Entry 8F6U (X-ray diffraction, 1.70 A resolution); this record covers chains D and C of the 4 polymer chains in the assembly.

# Chain D (and C)
Name: CFTR inhibitory factor
Organism: Pseudomonas aeruginosa PA14
Notes: chain C of this document is another copy of the same molecule, construct and numbering; everything in this record applies to it too
Reference sequence: A0A0M3KL26 (A0A0M3KL26_PSEAB); residues 25-325 here correspond to UniProt positions 1-301 (UniProt number = residue number - 24)
Chain sequence (301 residues; row label = number of the first residue in the row):
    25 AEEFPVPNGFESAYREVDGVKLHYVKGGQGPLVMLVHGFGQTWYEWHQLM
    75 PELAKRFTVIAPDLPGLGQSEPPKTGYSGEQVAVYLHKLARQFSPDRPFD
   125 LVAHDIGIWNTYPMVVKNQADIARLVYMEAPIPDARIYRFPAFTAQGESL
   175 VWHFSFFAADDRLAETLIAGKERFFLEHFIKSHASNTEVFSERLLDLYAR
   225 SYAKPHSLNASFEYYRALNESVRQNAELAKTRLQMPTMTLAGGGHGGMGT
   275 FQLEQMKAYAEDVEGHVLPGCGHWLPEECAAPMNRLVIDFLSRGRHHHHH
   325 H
Not modelled in the structure: 318-325 (chain C: 25, 319-325)
Disulfide bonds: Cys295-Cys303

# Interface between chain D and chain C
Residue-residue contacts (69):
  Tyr162(D) - Pro165(C)
  Tyr162(D) - Phe167(C)
  Tyr162(D) - Thr168(C)
  Tyr162(D) - Ala169(C)
  Phe164(D) - Pro165(C)
  Phe164(D) - Ala166(C)  hydrogen bond (backbone-backbone)
  Pro165(D) - Tyr162(C)
  Pro165(D) - Phe164(C)
  Pro165(D) - Ala166(C)
  Ala166(D) - Phe164(C)  hydrogen bond (backbone-backbone)
  Ala166(D) - Pro165(C)
  Ala166(D) - Ala166(C)
  Ala166(D) - Val175(C)
  Ala166(D) - Ser179(C)  hydrogen bond (backbone-side chain)
  Phe167(D) - Ile161(C)  hydrophobic
  Phe167(D) - Tyr162(C)
  Phe167(D) - Phe178(C)  hydrophobic
  Phe167(D) - Ser179(C)
  Phe167(D) - Ala182(C)  hydrophobic
  Phe167(D) - Leu242(C)  hydrophobic
  Phe167(D) - Asn243(C)
  Thr168(D) - Tyr162(C)
  Thr168(D) - Asn243(C)  hydrogen bond (backbone-side chain)
  Ala169(D) - Tyr162(C)
  Ala169(D) - Asn243(C)  hydrogen bond (backbone-side chain)
  Gln170(D) - Asn243(C)
  Gly171(D) - Asn243(C)
  Glu172(D) - Ser179(C)
  Glu172(D) - Ala183(C)
  Ser173(D) - Ser179(C)  hydrogen bond (backbone-side chain)
  Val175(D) - Ala166(C)  hydrophobic
  Trp176(D) - Trp176(C)  hydrophobic
  Trp176(D) - Ser179(C)
  Trp176(D) - Phe180(C)  hydrophobic
  Trp176(D) - Leu187(C)  hydrophobic
  Phe178(D) - Phe167(C)  hydrophobic
  Ser179(D) - Ala166(C)  hydrogen bond (side chain-backbone)
  Ser179(D) - Phe167(C)
  Ser179(D) - Glu172(C)
  Ser179(D) - Ser173(C)  hydrogen bond (side chain-backbone)
  Ser179(D) - Trp176(C)
  Phe180(D) - Trp176(C)  hydrophobic
  Ala182(D) - Phe167(C)  hydrophobic
  Ala183(D) - Glu172(C)
  Asp185(D) - Phe198(C)
  Asp185(D) - His202(C)  salt bridge
  Leu187(D) - Trp176(C)  hydrophobic
  Leu187(D) - Phe198(C)  hydrophobic
  Leu187(D) - His202(C)
  Thr190(D) - Lys195(C)
  Thr190(D) - Phe198(C)
  Leu191(D) - Leu191(C)
  Leu191(D) - Lys195(C)  hydrogen bond (backbone-side chain)
  Leu191(D) - Phe199(C)  hydrophobic
  Ala193(D) - Lys195(C)  hydrogen bond (backbone-side chain)
  Lys195(D) - Thr190(C)
  Lys195(D) - Leu191(C)
  Phe198(D) - Asp185(C)
  Phe198(D) - Leu187(C)  hydrophobic
  Phe198(D) - Thr190(C)
  Phe199(D) - Leu191(C)  hydrophobic
  His202(D) - Asp185(C)  salt bridge
  His202(D) - Leu187(C)
  Leu242(D) - Phe167(C)  hydrophobic
  Asn243(D) - Phe167(C)
  Asn243(D) - Thr168(C)  hydrogen bond (side chain-backbone)
  Asn243(D) - Ala169(C)  hydrogen bond (side chain-backbone)
  Asn243(D) - Gln170(C)
  Asn243(D) - Gly171(C)
Other interface residues (no listed pair), chain D (34 interface residues in all): Ile161, Asp184, Arg186, Ile192, Tyr239
Other interface residues (no listed pair), chain C (31 interface residues in all): Asp184, Ile192

# Overview
The interface between chain D and chain C involves 34 residues on one side and 31 on the other; the contacts
include 12 hydrogen bonds and 2 salt bridges. Among the polar pairs are Asp185(D)-His202(C),
Ala166(D)-Ser179(C) and Thr168(D)-Asn243(C).
Chain D and chain C are both CFTR inhibitory factor (Pseudomonas aeruginosa PA14); the structure, Crystal
Structure of Nanobody VHH113 Bound to Its Antigen PA14 Cif, was determined by X-ray diffraction.
